PDB entry 5C2W | X-ray diffraction, 3.20 A resolution | chains D and F of the 6 polymer chains in the assembly

[Chain D]
Molecule: Hydrazine synthase alpha subunit
From: Candidatus Kuenenia stuttgartiensis
Reference sequence: Q1Q0T2 (Q1Q0T2_9BACT); residue numbers follow UniProt; this construct covers 28-809
Chain sequence (782 residues; each row starts with the number of its first residue):
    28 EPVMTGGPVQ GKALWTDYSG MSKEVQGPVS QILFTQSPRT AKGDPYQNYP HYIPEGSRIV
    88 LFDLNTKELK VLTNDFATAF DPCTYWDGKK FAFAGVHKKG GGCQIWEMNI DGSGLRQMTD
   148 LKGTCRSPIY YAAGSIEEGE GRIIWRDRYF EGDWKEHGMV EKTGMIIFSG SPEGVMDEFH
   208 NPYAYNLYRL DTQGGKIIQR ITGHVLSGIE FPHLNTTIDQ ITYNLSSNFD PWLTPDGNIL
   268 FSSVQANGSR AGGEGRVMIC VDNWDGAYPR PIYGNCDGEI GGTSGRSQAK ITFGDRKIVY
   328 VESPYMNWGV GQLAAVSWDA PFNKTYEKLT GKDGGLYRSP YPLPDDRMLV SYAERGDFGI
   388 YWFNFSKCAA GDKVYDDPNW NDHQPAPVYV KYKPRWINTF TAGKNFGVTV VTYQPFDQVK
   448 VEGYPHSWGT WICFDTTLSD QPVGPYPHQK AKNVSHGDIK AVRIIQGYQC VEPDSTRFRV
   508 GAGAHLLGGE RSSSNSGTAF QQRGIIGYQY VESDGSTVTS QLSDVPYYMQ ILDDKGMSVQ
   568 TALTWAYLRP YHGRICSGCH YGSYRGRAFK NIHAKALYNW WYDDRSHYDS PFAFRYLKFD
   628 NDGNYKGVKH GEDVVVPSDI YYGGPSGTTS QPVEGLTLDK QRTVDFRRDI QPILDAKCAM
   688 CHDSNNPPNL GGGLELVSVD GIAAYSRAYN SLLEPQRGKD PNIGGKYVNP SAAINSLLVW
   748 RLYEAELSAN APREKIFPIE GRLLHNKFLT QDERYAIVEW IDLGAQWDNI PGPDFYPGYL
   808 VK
Unresolved in the structure: 175-177, 643-650, 809
Glycans and other covalent adducts: heme c (HEC) linked to C583, C586, C685, C688
Metal / ion sites: Zn2+: C303, H587 (together with heme c); Ca2+ site 1: F385, D403, D404, W407, D409; heme c Fe site 1 near Y591 (its only coordinating residue here); heme c Fe site 2: H689, H772; Ca2+ site 2: D795, I797, G799, D801
Residues lining bound ligands:
  - trimethyl glycine (BET): G83, R85, N101, F103, A104, K125, W407
  - heme c (HEC), molecule 1: R277, M285, P296, P298, N302, C303, W458, I459, C460, H475, M556, I558, Q567, T568, A569, L570, T571, R581, I582, G585, H587, Y591, R592
  - heme c (HEC), molecule 2: K684, M687, H689, N693, P694, P695, L697, Y734, L744, L745, R748, L749, R760, I763, P765, G768, R769, L770, H772, F775, L776
  - xenon (XE), molecule 1: V30, M31, T32
  - xenon (XE), molecule 2: Y555, M556, A569, T571, A573
UniProt features mapped onto this chain:
  - binding site (Zn(2+)): C303, H587
  - binding site (heme): C583, C586, Y591, C685, C688, H689, H772

[Chain F]
Molecule: Hypothetical (Di heme) protein
From: Candidatus Kuenenia stuttgartiensis
Reference sequence: Q1Q0T3 (Q1Q0T3_9BACT); residue numbers follow UniProt; this construct covers 40-353
Chain sequence (314 residues; numbered 40 to 353; the number before each row is that of its first residue):
    40 GQPRVISTIQ TGATWEPLGR EEPLTVPEVH FRVKHSPFKS ELVRYGQFQF NDAAWSLQGS
   100 YSCASCHYER GQTTGLIWDL GDEGWGSWKN TKYIRGGRYL PPFRHEGFTG HPDEIVGATS
   160 SLDRVCGRDP GFVFRSENFS PMRLEALICY IRALEFTGSP FRNADGSLTE AQKRGQKIFE
   220 DPKVGCLECH PGDPMDPRAL FSDAQTHDVG TGRVGVNGFR STPGKVFNIS ALEAGEDPYG
   280 VESNTPIIGL DLVKEFDTPT LRDIYASGTY FHDGGARTLM DTINNTVNDK DMHGRTSHLK
   340 QQELQDLVEY LKAL
Glycans and other covalent adducts: heme c (HEC) linked to C102, C105, C165, C225
Metal / ion sites: heme c Fe site 1 near H106 (its only coordinating residue here); Ca2+ site 1: D118, L119, E122, G123, S126; Ca2+ site 2: N129, S306, T308; Ca2+ site 3: L139, P141, D296; heme c Fe site 2: H229, H332
Residues lining bound ligands:
  - heme c (HEC), molecule 1: Y100, S101, H106, W117, L119, K128, N129, T130, K131, Y132, I133, F142, R143, H144, L161, V164, D168, V172, F173, F178, L186, I190
  - heme c (HEC), molecule 2: F218, V223, G224, E227, C228, H229, H246, V248, T250, F295, D296, T297, P298, L300, I303, Y309, F310, H311, L318, T321, I322, M331, H332, G333, T335, L346, L350
UniProt features mapped onto this chain:
  - binding site (heme c): C102, C105, H106, C165, C225, C228, H229, H332
  - binding site (Ca(2+)): D118, L119, E122, G123, S126, N129, L139, P141, D296, S306, G307, T308
What the authors report for this chain:
  - catalytic residues: D168 (proposed by the authors, not directly observed)

[How chain D and chain F interact]
Pairs across the interface (101):
  M31(D) with Q97(F)
  T32(D) with A93(F)
  P35(D) with E55(F)
  V36(D) with E55(F)
  Q37(D) with V44(F); I45(F); S46(F); T47(F), hydrogen bond
  W42(D) with L57(F), hydrogen bond (side chain-backbone); G58(F); R59(F); Q88(F); R182(F)
  T43(D) with A93(F); W94(F)
  G161(D) with E61(F)
  I163(D) with R59(F); E60(F); E61(F), hydrogen bond (backbone-side chain); P62(F); E176(F)
  E164(D) with E60(F); E61(F), hydrogen bond (backbone-side chain)
  R169(D) with E67(F), salt bridge; F70(F)
  I171(D) with P66(F); E67(F); F70(F), hydrophobic
  W181(D) with H69(F); F70(F); R163(F)
  E183(D) with F70(F)
  K189(D) with E61(F), salt bridge
  R227(D) with E61(F), salt bridge; T64(F); E67(F), salt bridge
  I228(D) with P66(F)
  D263(D) with L96(F); Q97(F)
  R297(D) with Q97(F)
  Y419(D) with R59(F), hydrogen bond
  K420(D) with R59(F), hydrogen bond (backbone-side chain)
  P421(D) with R59(F)
  R422(D) with R59(F); A93(F), hydrogen bond (side chain-backbone); W94(F), hydrogen bond (side chain-backbone); S95(F), hydrogen bond (side chain-backbone); L96(F), hydrogen bond (side chain-backbone); S175(F); E176(F)
  W423(D) with P62(F); L63(F); E176(F)
  I424(D) with L96(F), hydrophobic
  N425(D) with V65(F); G170(F); S175(F), hydrogen bond (side chain-backbone); N177(F), hydrogen bond
  F427(D) with F171(F), hydrophobic; R174(F)
  V437(D) with G120(F); D121(F); R167(F), hydrogen bond (backbone-side chain); F171(F)
  V438(D) with D121(F); D152(F); V155(F), hydrophobic; R167(F), hydrogen bond (backbone-side chain)
  T439(D) with H69(F), hydrogen bond (backbone-side chain)
  Y440(D) with V65(F), hydrophobic; P66(F); H69(F)
  N598(D) with V280(F)
  H600(D) with P277(F); Y278(F), hydrogen bond (side chain-backbone); G279(F)
  K602(D) with Y278(F)
  L604(D) with D118(F); W124(F); G125(F)
  Y605(D) with G125(F); W127(F), hydrogen bond; T261(F), hydrogen bond (backbone-side chain); Y278(F), hydrophobic; I287(F); L289(F)
  N606(D) with T261(F)
  W607(D) with W124(F)
  W608(D) with G120(F); D121(F); G123(F); W124(F), hydrogen bond (backbone-backbone)
  Y609(D) with R259(F); S260(F); T261(F); L289(F), hydrophobic; L291(F)
  D610(D) with R259(F), salt bridge
  D611(D) with R259(F), salt bridge; L291(F)
  R612(D) with R259(F)
Interface residues without a listed pair, chain D (49 interface residues in all): L41, S162, T229, N265, A601, Y615
Interface residues without a listed pair, chain F (57 interface residues in all): P56, F87, D91, I154, G288

[Summary]
The interface between chain D and chain F involves 49 residues on one side and 57 on the other; the contacts
include 19 hydrogen bonds and 6 salt bridges. Among the polar pairs are R169(D)-E67(F), K189(D)-E61(F) and
R227(D)-E61(F). Chain D binds xenon and trimethyl glycine. The paper reports the catalytic residue D168(F).
Chain D is Hydrazine synthase alpha subunit and chain F is Hypothetical (Di heme) protein, both from
Candidatus Kuenenia stuttgartiensis; the structure, Kuenenia stuttgartiensis Hydrazine Synthase Pressurized
with 20 bar Xenon, was determined by X-ray diffraction (same publication as 5C2V).
